3G6U - chains B and C of the 4 polymer chains in the assembly; structure by X-ray diffraction, 1.90 A resolution.

# Chain B
Protein: Glucocorticoid receptor
Source organism: Rattus norvegicus
UniProtKB: P06536 (GCR_RAT); residue numbers follow UniProt; this construct covers 440-525
Sequence (90 residues; numbered 436 to 525; the number before each row is that of its first residue):
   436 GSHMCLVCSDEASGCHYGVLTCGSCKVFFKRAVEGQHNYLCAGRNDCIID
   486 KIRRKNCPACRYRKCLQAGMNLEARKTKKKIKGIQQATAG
Unresolved in the structure: 436, 513-525
Construct notes: expression tag (436-439)
Metal / ion sites: Zn2+ site 1: Cys-440, Cys-443, Cys-457, Cys-460; Zn2+ site 2: Cys-476, Cys-482, Cys-492, Cys-495
Reported in the primary citation:
  - mutagenesis - R510A, K514A: decreased binding to DNA
  - mutagenesis - K514A: unchanged signaling
  - mutagenesis - H472A, R510A: increased signaling
  - mutagenesis - H472R: decreased signaling
  - mutagenesis - G470A, N473A: decreased signaling in response to Pal
  - mutagenesis - G470A: decreased signaling in response to Tat

# Chain C
Molecule: 16-nt DNA strand
Sequence (16 nucleotides; numbered 1 to 16; the number before each row is that of its first residue):
     1 AAGAACACCCTGTTCT

# Chain B / chain C interface
Pairs across the interface (11):
  Gly-458(B) / DT13(C)  base contact
  Ser-459(B) / DG12(C)  sugar contact
  Ser-459(B) / DT13(C)  phosphate contact
  Val-462(B) / DG12(C)  base contact
  Phe-463(B) / DT11(C)  phosphate contact
  Arg-466(B) / DT11(C)  base contact
  Arg-466(B) / DG12(C)  hydrogen bond to the base
  Arg-489(B) / DG12(C)  salt bridge to the phosphate
  Lys-490(B) / DT11(C)  phosphate contact
  Lys-490(B) / DG12(C)  phosphate contact
  Arg-496(B) / DG12(C)  salt bridge to the phosphate
Also at the interface, not in a pair above, chain B (10 interface residues in all): His-472, Pro-493
Also at the interface, not in a pair above, chain C (4 interface residues in all): DC10

# In short
Chain B and chain C form an interface of 10 and 4 residues respectively, with 1 hydrogen bond and 2 salt
bridges. Polar contacts include Arg-466(B)/DG12(C), Arg-489(B)/DG12(C) and Arg-496(B)/DG12(C). The paper
reports that R510A and K514A of chain B reduce binding to DNA; H472A and R510A of chain B increase signaling;
6 substitutions were tested in all.
Here chain B is Glucocorticoid receptor (Rattus norvegicus) and chain C is a 16-nt DNA strand. Entry 3G6U (GR
DNA-binding domain:FKBP5 16bp complex-49) was determined by X-ray diffraction (same publication as 3FYL, 3G6P,
3G6Q, 3G6R, 3G6T, 3G8U and 8 further entries).
